Entry 5CF5 (X-ray diffraction, 2.45 A resolution); this record covers chain A.

Chain A:
Molecule: Tyrosine-protein kinase JAK2
Organism: Homo sapiens
Notes: EC 2.7.10.2; fragment: catalytic domain
UniProtKB: O60674 (JAK2_HUMAN); residue numbers follow UniProt; this construct covers 839-1132
Amino-acid sequence (321 residues; numbered 818 to 1138; the number before each row is that of its first residue):
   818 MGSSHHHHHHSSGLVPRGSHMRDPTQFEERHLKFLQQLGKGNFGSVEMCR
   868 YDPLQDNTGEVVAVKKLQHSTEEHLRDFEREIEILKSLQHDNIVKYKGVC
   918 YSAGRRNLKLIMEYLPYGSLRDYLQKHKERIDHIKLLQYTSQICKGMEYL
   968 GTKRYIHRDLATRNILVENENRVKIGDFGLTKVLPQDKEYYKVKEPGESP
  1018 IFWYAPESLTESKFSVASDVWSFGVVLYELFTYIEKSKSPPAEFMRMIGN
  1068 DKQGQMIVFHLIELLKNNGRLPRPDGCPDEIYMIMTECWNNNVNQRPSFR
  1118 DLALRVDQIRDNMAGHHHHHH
Unresolved in the structure: 818-841, 920-922, 1134-1138
Differences from the reference sequence: initiating methionine (818); expression tag (819-838, 1133-1138)
Modified positions: Y1007 (O-phosphotyrosine; PTR); Y1008 (O-phosphotyrosine; PTR)
Curated features (UniProtKB/Swiss-Prot):
  - active site: D976 (Proton acceptor)
  - binding site (ATP): L855 to V863, K882
  - modified residue (Phosphotyrosine): Y868, Y966, Y972, Y1007, Y1008
  - mutagenesis: K882 (K882E: Loss of ability to up-regulate potassium voltage-gated channel activity of KCNA3)
Small-molecule neighbours: 50W (N,N-dicyclopropyl-4-[(4,5-dimethyl-1,3-thiazol-2-yl)amino]-6-ethyl-1-methyl-1,6-dihydroimidazo[4,5-d]pyrrolo[2,3-b]pyridine-7-carboxamide): L855, G856, K857, G858, G861, V863, A880, K882, V911, M929, E930, Y931, L932, P933, G935, S936, R980, N981, L983, G993, D994
Reported in the primary citation:
  - binding site for 50W: Y931
  - specificity-determining residues: Y931
  - specificity-determining residues: Q853 (proposed by the authors, not directly observed)

Overview:
Bound to chain A: compound 50W. UniProt lists active-site residue D976, 10 ATP-binding residues and one
mutagenesis site. From the paper: a binding site for 50W at Y931; specificity determinants Y931 and Q853.
Chain A is Tyrosine-protein kinase JAK2 (Homo sapiens); the structure, Crystal structure of janus kinase 2 in
complex with
n,n-dicyclopropyl-7-[(dimethyl-1,3-thiazol-2-yl)amino]-10-ethyl-3-methyl-3,5,8,10-tetraazatricyclo[7.3.0.02,6]
dodeca-1(9),2(6),4,7,11-pentaene-11-carboxamide, was determined by X-ray diffraction (same publication as 5CF4
and 5CF6).
